Entry 8T1L (electron microscopy, 4.83 A resolution (low resolution: residue-level contacts below are approximate; hydrogen-bond / salt-bridge calls are withheld)); this record covers chains I and X of the 26 polymer chains in the assembly.

Chain I:
Name: Mediator of RNA polymerase II transcription subunit 14
Organism: Mus musculus
Reference sequence: A2ABV5 (MED14_MOUSE); residues 1-1459 here = UniProt positions 1-1459
Amino-acid sequence (1459 residues; each row starts with the number of its first residue):
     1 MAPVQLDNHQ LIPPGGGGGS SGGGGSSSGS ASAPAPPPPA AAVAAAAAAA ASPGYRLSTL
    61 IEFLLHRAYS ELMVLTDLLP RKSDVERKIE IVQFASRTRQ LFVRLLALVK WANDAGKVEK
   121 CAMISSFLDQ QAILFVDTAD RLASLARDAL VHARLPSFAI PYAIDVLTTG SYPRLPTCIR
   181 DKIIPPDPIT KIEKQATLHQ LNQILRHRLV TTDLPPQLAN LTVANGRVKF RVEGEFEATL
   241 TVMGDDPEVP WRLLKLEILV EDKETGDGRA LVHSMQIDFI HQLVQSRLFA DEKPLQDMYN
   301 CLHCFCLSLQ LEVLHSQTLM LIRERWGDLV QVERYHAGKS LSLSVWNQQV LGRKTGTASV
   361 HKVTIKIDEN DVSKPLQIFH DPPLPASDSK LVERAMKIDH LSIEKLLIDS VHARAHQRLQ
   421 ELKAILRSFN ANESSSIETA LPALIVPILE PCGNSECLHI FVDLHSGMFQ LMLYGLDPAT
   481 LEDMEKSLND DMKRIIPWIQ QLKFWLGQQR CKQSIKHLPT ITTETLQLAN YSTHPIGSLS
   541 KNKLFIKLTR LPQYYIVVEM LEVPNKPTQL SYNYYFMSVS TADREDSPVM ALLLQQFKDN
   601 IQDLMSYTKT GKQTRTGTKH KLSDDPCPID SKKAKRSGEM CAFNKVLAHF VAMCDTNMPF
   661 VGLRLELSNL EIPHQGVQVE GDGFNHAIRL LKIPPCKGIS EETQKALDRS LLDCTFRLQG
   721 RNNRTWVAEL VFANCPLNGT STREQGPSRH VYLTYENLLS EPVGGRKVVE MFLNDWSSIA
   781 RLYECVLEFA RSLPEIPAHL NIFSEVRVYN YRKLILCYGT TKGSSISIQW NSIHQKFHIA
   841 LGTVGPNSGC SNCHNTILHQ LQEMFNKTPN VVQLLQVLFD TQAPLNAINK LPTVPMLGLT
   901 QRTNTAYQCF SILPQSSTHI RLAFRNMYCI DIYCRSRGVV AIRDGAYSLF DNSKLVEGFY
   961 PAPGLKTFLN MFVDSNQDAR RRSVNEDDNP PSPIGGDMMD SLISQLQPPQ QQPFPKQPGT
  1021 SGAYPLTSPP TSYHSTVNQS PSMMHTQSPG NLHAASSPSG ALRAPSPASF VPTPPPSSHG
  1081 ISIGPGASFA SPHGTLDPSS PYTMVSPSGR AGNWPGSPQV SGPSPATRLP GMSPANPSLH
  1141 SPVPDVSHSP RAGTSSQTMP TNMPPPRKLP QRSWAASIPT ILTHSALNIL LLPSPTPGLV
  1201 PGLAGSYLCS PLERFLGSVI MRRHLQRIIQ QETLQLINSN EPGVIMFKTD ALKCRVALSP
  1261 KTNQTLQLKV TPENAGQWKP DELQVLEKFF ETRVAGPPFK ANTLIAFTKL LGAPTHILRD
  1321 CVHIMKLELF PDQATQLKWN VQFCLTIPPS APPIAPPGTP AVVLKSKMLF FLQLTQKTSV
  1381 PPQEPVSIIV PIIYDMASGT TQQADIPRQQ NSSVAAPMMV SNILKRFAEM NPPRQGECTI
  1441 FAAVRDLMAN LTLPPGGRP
Disordered / not traced: 1-55, 243-247, 265-270, 355-357, 431-436, 452-455, 581-586, 612-640, 761-766, 800-801, 980-1163, 1181-1184, 1274-1280, 1333-1335, 1379-1385, 1398-1400, 1405-1410, 1431-1433, 1451-1459
UniProt features mapped onto this chain:
  - motif: Leu75 to Leu79 (LXXLL motif 1), Leu1187 to Leu1191 (LXXLL motif 2)
  - modified residue (Phosphoserine): Ser623, Ser992, Ser1117, Ser1124, Ser1133, Ser1141, Ser1149

Chain X:
Name: Mediator of RNA polymerase II transcription subunit 29
Organism: Mus musculus
Reference sequence: Q9DB91 (MED29_MOUSE); residues 1-199 here = UniProt positions 1-199
Amino-acid sequence (199 residues; row label = number of the first residue in the row):
     1 MAAPQPQAAA VSSASGVSGP GSAGGPGPQQ QPQPTQLVGS AQSGLLQQQQ QDFDPVQRYK
    61 MLIPQLKESL QTLMKVAAQN LIQNTNIDNG QKSSDAPLQR FDKCLEEFYA LCDQLELCLR
   121 LAHECLSQSC DSAKHSPTLV PTATKPDAVQ PDSLPYPQYL AVIKAQITCA KDIHTALLDC
   181 ANKVTGKTTA PSTGPGGSL
Disordered / not traced: 1-47, 142-152, 186-199
UniProt features mapped onto this chain:
  - modified residue: Ala2 (N-acetylalanine)

Chain I / chain X interface:
Pairs across the interface - 19 pairs, chain I then chain X:
  Val894(I) - Glu124(X)
  Met896(I) - Gln128(X)
  Ala906(I) - Phe53(X)
  Ala906(I) - Leu121(X)
  Tyr907(I) - Gln49(X)
  Tyr907(I) - Leu121(X)
  Gln908(I) - Leu121(X)
  Ile912(I) - Arg120(X)
  Leu913(I) - Asp113(X)
  Pro914(I) - Arg120(X)
  Arg921(I) - Asp113(X)
  Ser948(I) - Glu106(X)
  Leu949(I) - Asp102(X)
  Leu949(I) - Glu106(X)
  Val956(I) - Ala110(X)
  Glu957(I) - Gln114(X)
  Gly958(I) - Gln114(X)
  Tyr960(I) - Gln48(X)
  Pro1349(I) - Tyr156(X)
Interface residues without a listed pair, chain I (17 interface residues in all): Thr905
Interface residues without a listed pair, chain X (14 interface residues in all): Gln50

Summary:
17 residues of chain I and 14 residues of chain X are in contact.
Here chain I is Mediator of RNA polymerase II transcription subunit 14 and chain X is Mediator of RNA
polymerase II transcription subunit 29, both from Mus musculus. Entry 8T1L (Atomic model of the mammalian
mouse Mediator complex with CKM module) was determined by electron microscopy (same publication as 8T9D and
8T1I).
